PDB entry 6B48 | electron microscopy, 3.60 A resolution | chains H and K of the 11 polymer chains in the assembly

== Chain H ==
Name: CRISPR-associated protein Csy3
Organism: Pseudomonas aeruginosa (strain UCBPP-PA14)
Reference sequence: Q02MM1 (CSY3_PSEAB); numbering as in UniProt (aligned over 1-342)
Sequence (344 residues; row label = number of the first residue in the row; numbers below 1 keep their minus sign (Met-1 is residue -1)):
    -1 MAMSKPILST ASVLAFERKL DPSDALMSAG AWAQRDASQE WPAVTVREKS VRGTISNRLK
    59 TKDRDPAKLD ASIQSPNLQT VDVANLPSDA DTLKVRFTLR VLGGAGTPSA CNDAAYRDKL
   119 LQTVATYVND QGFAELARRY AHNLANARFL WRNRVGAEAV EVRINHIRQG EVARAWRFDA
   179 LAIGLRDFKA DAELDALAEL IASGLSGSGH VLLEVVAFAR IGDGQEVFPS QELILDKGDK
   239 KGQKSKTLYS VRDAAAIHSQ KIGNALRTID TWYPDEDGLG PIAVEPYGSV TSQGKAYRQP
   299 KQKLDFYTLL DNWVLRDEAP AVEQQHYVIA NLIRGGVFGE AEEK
Disordered / not traced: -1 to 5, 339-342
Differences from the reference sequence: initiating methionine (-1); expression tag (0)

== Chain K ==
Name: Anti-CRISPR protein AcrF10
Organism: Shewanella xiamenensis
Reference sequence: A0A073KP86 (A0A073KP86_9GAMM); residues 3-98 here correspond to UniProt positions 2-97 (UniProt number = residue number - 1)
Sequence (99 residues; numbered 0 to 98; the number before each row is that of its first residue; numbering starts at 0):
     0 GSMTTFRIEN VRIETINDFD MVKFDLVTDL GRVELAEHVN YDSEGDFKSV EYTDSNIRYN
    60 MVDELCSVFD LTDKPSLMPA IDYVTFAEII EAVEEMLEA
Disordered / not traced: 0, 98
Modified residues: Mse2 (selenomethionine); Mse20, Mse60, Mse77, Mse95 (selenomethionine; parent Met)
Differences from the reference sequence: expression tag (0-2)

== Interface between chain H and chain K ==
Pairs across the interface (15; chain H residue first):
  Thr8(H) - Ser75(K)  hydrogen bond
  Tyr114(H) - Leu76(K)
  Tyr285(H) - Mse77(K)
  Tyr285(H) - Asp81(K)  hydrogen bond
  Tyr305(H) - Leu76(K)
  Tyr305(H) - Mse77(K)  hydrophobic
  Tyr305(H) - Pro78(K)
  Leu308(H) - Leu76(K)  hydrophobic
  Asp309(H) - Pro74(K)
  Asp309(H) - Ser75(K)  hydrogen bond (side chain-backbone)
  Asp309(H) - Leu76(K)  hydrogen bond (side chain-backbone)
  Phe336(H) - Leu76(K)  hydrophobic
  Gly337(H) - Leu76(K)
  Glu338(H) - Ser75(K)
  Glu338(H) - Pro78(K)
Other interface residues (no listed pair), chain H (14 interface residues in all): Ala9, Leu12, Pro298, Asp303, Thr306
Other interface residues (no listed pair), chain K (8 interface residues in all): Lys73, Ala79

== Summary ==
Chain H and chain K form an interface of 14 and 8 residues respectively, with 4 hydrogen bonds. Polar contacts
include Thr8(H)-Ser75(K), Tyr285(H)-Asp81(K) and Asp309(H)-Ser75(K).
Here chain H is CRISPR-associated protein Csy3 (Pseudomonas aeruginosa (strain UCBPP-PA14)) and chain K is
Anti-CRISPR protein AcrF10 (Shewanella xiamenensis). Entry 6B48 (Cryo-EM structure of Type I-F CRISPR
crRNA-guided Csy surveillance complex with bound anti-CRISPR protein AcrF10) was determined by electron
microscopy, deposited together with 6B44, 6B45, 6B46 and 6B47.
